PDB entry 5FMF | electron microscopy, 6.00 A resolution (low resolution: residue-level contacts below are approximate; hydrogen-bond / salt-bridge calls are withheld) | chains U and V of the 27 polymer chains in the assembly

== Chain U ==
Molecule: RNA polymerase II pre-initiation complex, TFG1
From: Saccharomyces cerevisiae
Chain sequence (150 residues; each row starts with the number of its first residue; note: 174 numbers in that range are skipped by the numbering (no residue carries them; nothing is unmodelled there)):
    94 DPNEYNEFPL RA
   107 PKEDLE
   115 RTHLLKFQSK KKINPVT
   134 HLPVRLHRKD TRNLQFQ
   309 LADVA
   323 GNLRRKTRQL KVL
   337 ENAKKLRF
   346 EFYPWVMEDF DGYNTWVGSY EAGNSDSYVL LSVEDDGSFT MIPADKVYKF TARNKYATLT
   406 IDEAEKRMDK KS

== Chain V ==
Molecule: Transcription initiation factor iif subunit beta, TFG2
From: Saccharomyces cerevisiae
Notes: EC 3.6.4.12
UniProt: P41896 (T2FB_YEAST); residues 54-140 carry their UniProt numbers (87 of 174 residues fall inside the UniProt entry; the rest is not from it)
Chain sequence (174 residues; numbered 54 to 359; 132 numbers in that range are skipped by the numbering (no residue carries them; nothing is unmodelled there); the number before each row is that of its first residue):
    54 EESLDLDLER SNRQVWLVRL PMFLAEKWRD RNNLHGQELG KIRINKDGSK ITLLLNENDN
   114 DSIPHEYDLE LTKKVVENEY VFTEQNL
   210 KKTAIVGTVC HECQVMPS
   291 SIRMPKKEIL DYLFKLFDEY DYWSLKGLKE RTRQPEAHLK ECLDKVATLV KKGPYAFKYT
   351 LRPEYKKLK
UniProt features mapped onto this chain:
  - modified residue: S56 (Phosphoserine)

== Chain U / chain V interface ==
Residue-residue contacts (102; chain U residue first):
  P95(U) with D100(V)
  N96(U) with N98(V); K99(V)
  E97(U) with I97(V); N98(V); K99(V)
  Y98(U) with R96(V); I97(V); N98(V)
  N99(U) with I95(V); R96(V); I97(V)
  E100(U) with I95(V); R96(V)
  F101(U) with K94(V); I95(V)
  P102(U) with G93(V); K94(V)
  L103(U) with E91(V); L92(V); G93(V); I95(V); L106(V)
  R104(U) with G89(V); Q90(V); E91(V)
  A105(U) with N86(V); Q90(V); L92(V)
  P107(U) with Q90(V)
  K108(U) with N86(V); L87(V); Q90(V)
  E109(U) with Q90(V)
  L111(U) with Q138(V); N139(V)
  E112(U) with T136(V); E137(V); Q138(V)
  R115(U) with F135(V); T136(V); E137(V)
  T116(U) with F135(V); T136(V)
  H117(U) with Y133(V); V134(V); F135(V)
  L118(U) with R72(V); Y133(V); F135(V)
  L119(U) with N131(V); E132(V); Y133(V); F135(V)
  K120(U) with E130(V); N131(V); E132(V)
  F121(U) with E130(V); N131(V); Y133(V)
  S123(U) with V129(V)
  I127(U) with N131(V); Y133(V)
  P129(U) with Y133(V)
  V137(U) with L57(V); D58(V); L59(V); L61(V)
  R138(U) with S56(V); L57(V); D58(V)
  L139(U) with L57(V)
  H140(U) with L57(V)
  W350(U) with E137(V)
  D371(U) with P74(V); M75(V); F76(V); L77(V)
  S372(U) with L73(V); P74(V); M75(V); K80(V)
  Y373(U) with R72(V); L73(V); P74(V)
  V374(U) with V71(V); R72(V); L73(V); M75(V); K80(V)
  L375(U) with L70(V); V71(V); L73(V); V134(V)
  L376(U) with L70(V); V71(V); L73(V)
  S377(U) with L70(V)
  M386(U) with M75(V); D83(V); L92(V)
  Y393(U) with F135(V)
Also at the interface, not in a pair above, chain U (47 interface residues in all): Q122, H134, L135, P136, M352, V378, F384
Also at the interface, not in a pair above, chain V (44 interface residues in all): E55, V128, Q223

== Summary ==
47 residues of chain U and 44 residues of chain V are in contact.
Chain U is RNA polymerase II pre-initiation complex, TFG1 and chain V is Transcription initiation factor iif
subunit beta, TFG2, both from Saccharomyces cerevisiae; the structure, the P-lobe of RNA polymerase II
pre-initiation complex, was determined by electron microscopy.
